PDB entry 6XZQ | electron microscopy, 3.60 A resolution | chains D and G of the 8 polymer chains in the assembly

Chain D:
Molecule: Polymerase acidic protein
From: Influenza C virus (strain C/Johannesburg/1/1966)
Notes: EC 3.1.-.-
UniProt: Q9IMP5 (PA_INCJH); residues 1-709 here = UniProt positions 1-709
Amino-acid sequence (709 residues; row label = number of the first residue in the row):
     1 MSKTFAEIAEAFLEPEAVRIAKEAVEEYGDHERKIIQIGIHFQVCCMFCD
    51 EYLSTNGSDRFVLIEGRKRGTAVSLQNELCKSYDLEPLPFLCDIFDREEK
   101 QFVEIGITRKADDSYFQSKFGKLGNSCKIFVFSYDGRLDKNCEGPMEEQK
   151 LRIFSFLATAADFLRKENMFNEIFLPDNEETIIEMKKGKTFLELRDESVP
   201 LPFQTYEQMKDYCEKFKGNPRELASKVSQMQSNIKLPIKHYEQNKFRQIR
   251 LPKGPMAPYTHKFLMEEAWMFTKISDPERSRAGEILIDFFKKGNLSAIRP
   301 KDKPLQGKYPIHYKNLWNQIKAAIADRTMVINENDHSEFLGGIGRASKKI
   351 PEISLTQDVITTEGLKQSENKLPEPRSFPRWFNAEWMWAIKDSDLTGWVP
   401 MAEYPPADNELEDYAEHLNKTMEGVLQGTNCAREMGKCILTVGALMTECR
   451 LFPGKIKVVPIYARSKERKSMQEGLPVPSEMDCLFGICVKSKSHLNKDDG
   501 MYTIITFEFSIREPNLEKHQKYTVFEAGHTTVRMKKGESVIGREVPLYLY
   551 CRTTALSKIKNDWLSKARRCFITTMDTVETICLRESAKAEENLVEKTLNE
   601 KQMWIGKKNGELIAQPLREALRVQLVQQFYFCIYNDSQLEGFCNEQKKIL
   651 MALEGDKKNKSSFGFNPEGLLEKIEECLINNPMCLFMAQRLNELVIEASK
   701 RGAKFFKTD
Unresolved in the structure: 1-182, 708-709
Swiss-Prot annotation at these positions:
  - motif: Arg109 to Gly124 (Nuclear localization signal 1 (NLS1)), Lys166 to Ser228 (Nuclear localization signal 2 (NLS2))
  - binding site (Mn(2+)): His41, Glu65, Asp93, Glu104, Ile105

Chain G:
Molecule: Acidic leucine-rich nuclear phosphoprotein 32 family member A
From: Homo sapiens
UniProt: P39687 (AN32A_HUMAN); residue numbers follow UniProt; this construct covers 1-249
Amino-acid sequence (263 residues; each row starts with the number of its first residue; numbers below 1 keep their minus sign (His-13 is residue -13)):
   -13 HHHHHHLEVLFEGPMEMGRRIHLELRNRTPSDVKELVLDNSRSNEGKLEG
    37 LTDEFEELEFLSTINVGLTSIANLPKLNKLKKLELSDNRVSGGLEVLAEK
    87 CPNLTHLNLSGNKIKDLSTIEPLKKLENLKSLDLFNCEVTNLNDYRENVF
   137 KLLPQLTYLDGYDRDDKEAPDSDAEGYVEGLDDEEEDEDEEEYDEDAQVV
   187 EDEEDEDEEEEGEEEDVSGEEEEDEEGYNDGEVDDEEDEEELGEEERGQK
   237 RKREPEDEGEDDD
Unresolved in the structure: -13 to 0, 159-249
Differences from the reference sequence: expression tag (-13 to 0)
Swiss-Prot annotation at these positions:
  - region: Arg150 to Glu174 (Necessary for tumor-suppressive function)
  - modified residue: Thr15 (Phosphothreonine), Ser17 (Phosphoserine), Ser158 (Phosphoserine), Ser204 (Phosphoserine)
  - mutagenesis: Ser158 (S158A: Complete loss of phosphorylation; when associated with A-204; S158A: No loss of phosphorylation), Glu189 (E189A: Loss of interaction with influenza virus A PB2), Glu196 (E196A: Loss of interaction with influenza virus A PB2), Ser204 (S204A: Complete loss of phosphorylation; when associated with A-158; S204A: No loss of phosphorylation)

How chain D and chain G interact:
Residue-residue contacts (13; chain D residue first):
  Met387(D) with Asn129(G)
  Lys391(D) with Leu128(G)
  Arg512(D) with Glu124(G), salt bridge; Asn127(G), hydrogen bond
  Glu513(D) with Lys99(G), salt bridge; Glu124(G)
  Met534(D) with Phe121(G), hydrophobic
  Lys535(D) with Tyr148(G), hydrogen bond (backbone-side chain); Asp152(G), salt bridge
  Gly537(D) with Glu154(G)
  Arg543(D) with Ser96(G), hydrogen bond; Asp119(G), salt bridge
  Val545(D) with Asn122(G)
Also at the interface, not in a pair above, chain D (14 interface residues in all): Glu266, Ile511, Val532, Lys536, Pro546
Also at the interface, not in a pair above, chain G (13 interface residues in all): Asp130
Interface features reported in the paper:
  - specific contacts: Met387(D)-Asn129(G)
  - interface residues, chain D: Glu513(D)

In short:
14 residues of chain D face 13 of chain G across their interface, with 3 hydrogen bonds and 4 salt bridges.
Among the polar pairs are Arg512(D)-Glu124(G), Glu513(D)-Lys99(G) and Lys535(D)-Asp152(G). The paper describes
a contact between Met387(D) and Asn129(G). From the paper: the interface residue Glu513(D).
Chain D is Polymerase acidic protein (Influenza C virus (strain C/Johannesburg/1/1966)) and chain G is Acidic
leucine-rich nuclear phosphoprotein 32 family member A (Homo sapiens); the structure, Influenza C virus
polymerase in complex with human ANP32A - Subclass 1, was determined by electron microscopy together with
6XZD, 6XZG, 6XZP, 6XZR and 6Y0C from the same study.
